PDB entry 4ZJW | X-ray diffraction, 2.50 A resolution | chain A

== Chain A ==
Molecule: Nuclear receptor ROR-gamma
Organism: Homo sapiens
Notes: fragment: ligand binding domain
UniProt: P51449 (RORG_HUMAN); residues 265-487 here = UniProt positions 265-487
Chain sequence (225 residues; numbered 263 to 487; the number before each row is that of its first residue):
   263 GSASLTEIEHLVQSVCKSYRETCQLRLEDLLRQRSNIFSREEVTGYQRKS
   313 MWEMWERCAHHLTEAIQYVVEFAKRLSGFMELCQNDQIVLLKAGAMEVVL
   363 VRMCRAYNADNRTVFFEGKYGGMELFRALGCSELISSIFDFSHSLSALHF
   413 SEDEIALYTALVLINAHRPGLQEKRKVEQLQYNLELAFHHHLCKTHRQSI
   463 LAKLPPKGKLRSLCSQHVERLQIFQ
Disordered / not traced: 263-267, 487
Differences from the reference sequence: expression tag (263-264)
Residues lining bound ligands: 4P1 (4-chloro-3-[1-(2-chloro-6-fluorobenzoyl)-1,2,3,4-tetrahydroquinolin-6-yl]-N-methylbenzamide): Gln-286, Cys-320, His-323, Leu-324, Ala-327, Val-361, Leu-362, Met-365, Val-376, Phe-377, Phe-378, Glu-379, Gly-380, Phe-388, Leu-391, Leu-396, Ile-397, Ile-400, Phe-401, Val-480
Curated features (UniProtKB/Swiss-Prot):
  - mutagenesis: Ala-327 (A327F: Completely abolishes transcriptional activity), Phe-378 (F378Q: Completely abolishes transcriptional activity), Ile-397 (I397N: Nearly abolishes transcriptional activity)

== In short ==
Chain A binds compound 4P1. UniProt lists 3 mutagenesis sites.
Chain A is Nuclear receptor ROR-gamma (Homo sapiens); the structure, RORgamma in complex with inverse agonist
16, was determined by X-ray diffraction (same publication as 4ZJR).
